8P3X - chains A and E of the 8 polymer chains in the assembly; structure by electron microscopy, 3.36 A resolution.

Chain A:
Molecule: Glutamate receptor 2
Source organism: Rattus norvegicus
Notes: engineered mutation(s): F231A
Reference sequence: P19491 (GRIA2_RAT), isoform P19491-2; residues -20 to 862 here correspond to UniProt positions 1-883 (UniProt number = residue number + 21)
Amino-acid sequence (883 residues; numbered -20 to 862; the number before each row is that of its first residue; numbers below 1 keep their minus sign (Met-20 is residue -20)):
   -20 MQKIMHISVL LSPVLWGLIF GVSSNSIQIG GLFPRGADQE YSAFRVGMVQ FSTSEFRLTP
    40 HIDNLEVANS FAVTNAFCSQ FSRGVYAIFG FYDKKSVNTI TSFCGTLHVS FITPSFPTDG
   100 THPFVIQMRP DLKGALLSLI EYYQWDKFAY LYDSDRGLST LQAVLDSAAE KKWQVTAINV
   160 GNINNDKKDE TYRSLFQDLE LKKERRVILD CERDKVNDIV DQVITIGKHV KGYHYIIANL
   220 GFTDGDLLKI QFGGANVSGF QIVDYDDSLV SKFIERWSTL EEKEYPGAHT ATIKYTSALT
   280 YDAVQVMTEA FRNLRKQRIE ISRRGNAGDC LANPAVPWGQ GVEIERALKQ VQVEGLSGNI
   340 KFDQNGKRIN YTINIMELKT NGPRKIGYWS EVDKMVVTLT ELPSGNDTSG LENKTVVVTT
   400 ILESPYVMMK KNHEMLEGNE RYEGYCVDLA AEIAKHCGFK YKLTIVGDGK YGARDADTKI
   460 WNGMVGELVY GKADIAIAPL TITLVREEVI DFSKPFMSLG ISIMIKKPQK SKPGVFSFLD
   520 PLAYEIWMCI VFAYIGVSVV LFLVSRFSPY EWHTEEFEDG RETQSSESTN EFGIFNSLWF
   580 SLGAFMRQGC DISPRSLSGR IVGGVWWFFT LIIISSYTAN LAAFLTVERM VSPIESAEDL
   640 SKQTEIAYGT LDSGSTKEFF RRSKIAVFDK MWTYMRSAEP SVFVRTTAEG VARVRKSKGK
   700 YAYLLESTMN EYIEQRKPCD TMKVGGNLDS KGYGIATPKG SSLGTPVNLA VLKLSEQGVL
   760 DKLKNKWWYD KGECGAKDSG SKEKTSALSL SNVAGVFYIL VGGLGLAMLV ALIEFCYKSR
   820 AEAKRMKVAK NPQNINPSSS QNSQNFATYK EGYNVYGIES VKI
Disordered / not traced: -20 to 392, 507-510, 552-568, 631-632, 774-783, 824-862
Disulfide bonds: Cys718-Cys773
Sequence notes: variant Arg586 (Gln607 in P19491); conflict Ser754 (Asn775 in P19491), Val758 (Leu779 in P19491)
Curated features (UniProtKB/Swiss-Prot):
  - region: Ala846 to Gly856 (Required for interaction with IQSEC1)
  - binding site (L-glutamate): Pro478, Thr480, Arg485, Ser654, Thr655, Glu705
  - site: Arg453 (Interaction with the cone snail toxin Con-ikot-ikot), Ile633 (Crucial to convey clamshell closure to channel opening), Arg660 (Interaction with the cone snail toxin Con-ikot-ikot), Lys752 (Interaction with the cone snail toxin Con-ikot-ikot)
  - modified residue: Ser662 (Phosphoserine), Ser696 (Phosphoserine), Ser839 (Phosphoserine), Ser842 (Phosphoserine), Tyr855 (Phosphotyrosine), Ser859 (Phosphoserine)
  - lipidation (S-palmitoyl cysteine): Cys589, Cys815
  - glycosylation (N-linked (GlcNAc...) asparagine): Asn235, Asn349, Asn385, Asn392
Reported in the primary citation:
  - mutagenesis - F231A: decreased signaling

Chain E:
Molecule: Voltage-dependent calcium channel gamma-2 subunit
Source organism: Rattus norvegicus
Reference sequence: Q71RJ2 (CCG2_RAT); residues 1-323 here = UniProt positions 1-323
Amino-acid sequence (323 residues; numbered 1 to 323; the number before each row is that of its first residue):
     1 MGLFDRGVQM LLTTVGAFAA FSLMTIAVGT DYWLYSRGVC KTKSVSENET SKKNEEVMTH
    61 SGLWRTCCLE GNFKGLCKQI DHFPEDADYE ADTAEYFLRA VRASSIFPIL SVILLFMGGL
   121 CIAASEFYKT RHNIILSAGI FFVSAGLSNI IGIIVYISAN AGDPSKSDSK KNSYSYGWSF
   181 YFGALSFIIA EMVGVLAVHM FIDRHKQLRA TARATDYLQA SAITRIPSYR YRYQRRSRSS
   241 SRSTEPSHSR DASPVGVKGF NTLPSTEISM YTLSRDPLKA ATTPTATYNS DRDNSFLQVH
   301 NCIQKDSKDS LHANTANRRT TPV
Disordered / not traced: 1-4, 43-54, 85-91, 163-172, 211-323
Disulfide bonds: Cys40-Cys68, Cys67-Cys77
Curated features (UniProtKB/Swiss-Prot):
  - modified residue: Ser253 (Phosphoserine), Tyr271 (Phosphotyrosine), Thr321 (Phosphothreonine)
  - glycosylation: Asn48 (N-linked (GlcNAc...) asparagine)

Interface between chain A and chain E:
Residue-residue contacts (15):
  Leu789(A) - Ile154(E)  hydrophobic
  Leu789(A) - Ile157(E)  hydrophobic
  Ser790(A) - Ala161(E)
  Ala793(A) - Ser158(E)
  Phe796(A) - Ile154(E)  hydrophobic
  Tyr797(A) - Ile154(E)  hydrophobic
  Tyr797(A) - Val155(E)
  Val800(A) - Ile151(E)  hydrophobic
  Leu803(A) - Leu147(E)  hydrophobic
  Met807(A) - Val143(E)  hydrophobic
  Met807(A) - Ser144(E)
  Met807(A) - Leu147(E)  hydrophobic
  Leu811(A) - Ile140(E)  hydrophobic
  Phe814(A) - Asn133(E)
  Phe814(A) - Leu136(E)  hydrophobic
Other interface residues (no listed pair), chain E (14 interface residues in all): Leu98, Ile150

Summary:
The interface between chain A and chain E involves 10 residues on one side and 14 on the other. Curated
annotation (UniProt) lists 6 L-glutamate-binding residues on chain A. The paper reports that F231A of chain A
reduces signaling.
Here chain A is Glutamate receptor 2 and chain E is Voltage-dependent calcium channel gamma-2 subunit, both
from Rattus norvegicus. Entry 8P3X (Homomeric GluA2 flip R/G-edited Q/R-edited F231A mutant in tandem with
TARP gamma-2, desensitized conformation 1) was determined by electron microscopy together with 8C1P, 8C1Q,
8C1R, 8C1S, 8C2H, 8C2I and 9 further entries from the same study.
